6RWE - chains T and Q of the 20 polymer chains in the assembly; structure by electron microscopy, 3.00 A resolution.

== Chain T ==
Molecule: Template strand
Organism: synthetic construct
Sequence (70 nucleotides; row label = number of the first residue in the row):
     1 GTCTTCAACT GCTTTCGCAT GAAGTACCTC CCAACTACTT TTCCTCACAC TTGTACTCCA
    61 TGACTAAACC
Disordered / not traced: 1-7, 24-26, 61-70

== Chain Q ==
Name: RNA polymerase I-specific transcription initiation factor RRN7
Organism: Saccharomyces cerevisiae (strain ATCC 204508 / S288c)
Reference sequence: P40992 (RRN7_YEAST); numbering as in UniProt (aligned over 1-514)
Sequence (514 residues; row label = number of the first residue in the row):
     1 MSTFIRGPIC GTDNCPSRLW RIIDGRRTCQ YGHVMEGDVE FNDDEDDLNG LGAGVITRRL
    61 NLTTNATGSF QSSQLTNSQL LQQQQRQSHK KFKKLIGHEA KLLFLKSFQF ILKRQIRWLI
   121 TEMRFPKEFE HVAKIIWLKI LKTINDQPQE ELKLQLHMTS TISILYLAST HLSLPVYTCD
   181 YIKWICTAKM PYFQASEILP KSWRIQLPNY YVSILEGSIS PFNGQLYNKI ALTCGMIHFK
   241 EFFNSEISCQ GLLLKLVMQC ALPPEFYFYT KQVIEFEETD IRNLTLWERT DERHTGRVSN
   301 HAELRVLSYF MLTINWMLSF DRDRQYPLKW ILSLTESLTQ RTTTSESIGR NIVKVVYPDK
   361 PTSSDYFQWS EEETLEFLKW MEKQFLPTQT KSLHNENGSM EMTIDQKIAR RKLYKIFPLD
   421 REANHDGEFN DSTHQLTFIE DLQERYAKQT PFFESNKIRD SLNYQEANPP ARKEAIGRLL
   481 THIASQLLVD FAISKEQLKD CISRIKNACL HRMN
Disordered / not traced: 1-2, 47-50, 389-404, 454-468
Ion coordination: Zn2+: Cys-10, Asn-14, Cys-29
UniProt features mapped onto this chain:
  - zinc finger: Thr-3 to Glu-36 (RRN7-type)
  - region: Gly-37 to Ala-66 (B-reader), Thr-67 to Lys-101 (B-linker)
  - binding site (Zn(2+)): Cys-10, Cys-15, Cys-29, His-33
  - mutagenesis: Cys-29 (C29A: Impaired binding to Pol I), His-33 (H33S: Impaired binding to Pol I)
Reported in the primary citation:
  - binding site for Template strand (chain T): Leu-154, Gln-155, Leu-156, His-157, Tyr-210, Ile-214, Lys-229, His-294
  - binding site for Nontemplate strand: Arg-204, Asn-209, Ser-213, Ser-218, Arg-293

== How chain T and chain Q interact ==
Contacting residue pairs (21; chain T residue first):
  DA22(T) with Asp-46(Q), sugar contact
  DA23(T) with Asp-46(Q), base contact
  DT41(T) with Asn-209(Q), base contact; Tyr-210(Q), base contact
  DT42(T) with Tyr-210(Q), hydrogen bond to the phosphate
  DC43(T) with Lys-101(Q), salt bridge to the phosphate; Tyr-211(Q), phosphate contact; Ile-214(Q), sugar contact
  DC44(T) with Leu-154(Q), phosphate contact; Gln-155(Q), phosphate contact; Leu-156(Q), sugar contact; His-157(Q), phosphate contact
  DT45(T) with His-157(Q), salt bridge to the phosphate; Thr-159(Q), hydrogen bond to the phosphate; Gln-225(Q), sugar contact; Lys-229(Q), salt bridge to the phosphate
  DC46(T) with Gln-225(Q), phosphate contact; Asn-228(Q), phosphate contact; Arg-293(Q), base contact
  DA47(T) with Arg-293(Q), hydrogen bond to the base; His-294(Q), hydrogen bond to the base
Other interface residues (no listed pair), chain T (10 interface residues in all): DT40
Other interface residues (no listed pair), chain Q (18 interface residues in all): Lys-153, Thr-295

== Overview ==
Chain T and chain Q form an interface of 10 and 18 residues respectively; the contacts include 4 hydrogen
bonds and 3 salt bridges. Among the polar pairs are DA47(T)/Arg-293(Q), DA47(T)/His-294(Q) and
DT42(T)/Tyr-210(Q). The paper reports a binding site for Template strand (chain T) at Leu-154(Q), Gln-155(Q)
and Leu-156(Q) among others; a binding site for Nontemplate strand at Arg-204(Q), Asn-209(Q) and Ser-213(Q)
among others.
Here chain T is Template strand (synthetic construct) and chain Q is RNA polymerase I-specific transcription
initiation factor RRN7 (Saccharomyces cerevisiae (strain ATCC 204508 / S288c)). Entry 6RWE (RNA Polymerase I
Open Complex conformation 2) was determined by electron microscopy, deposited together with 6RQH, 6RQL, 6RQT,
6RRD, 6RUI and 6RUO.
